Entry 9GFX (X-ray diffraction, 1.35 A resolution); this record covers chain A.

# Chain A
Protein: Carbonic anhydrase 2
Source organism: Homo sapiens
Notes: EC 4.2.1.1
UniProt: P00918 (CAH2_HUMAN); the author numbering skips numbers that UniProt does not, so the offset changes along the chain: 1-125 = UniProt 1-125; 127-261 = UniProt 126-260
Amino-acid sequence (260 residues; numbered 1 to 261; 1 number in that range is skipped by the numbering (no residue carries it; nothing is unmodelled there); the number before each row is that of its first residue):
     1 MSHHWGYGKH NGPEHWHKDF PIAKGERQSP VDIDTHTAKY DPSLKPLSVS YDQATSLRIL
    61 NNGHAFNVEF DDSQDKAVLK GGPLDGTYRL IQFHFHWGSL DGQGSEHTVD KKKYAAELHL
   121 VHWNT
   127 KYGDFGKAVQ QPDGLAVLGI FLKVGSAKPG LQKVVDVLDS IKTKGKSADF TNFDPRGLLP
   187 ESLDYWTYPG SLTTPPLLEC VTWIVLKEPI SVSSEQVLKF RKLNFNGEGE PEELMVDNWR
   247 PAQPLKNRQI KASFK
Unresolved in the structure: 1-3
Metal / ion sites: Zn2+: H94, H96, H119 (together with A1IKR)
Residues lining bound ligands: A1IKR (tris(oxidanyl)-[(E)-2-phenylethenyl]boron): Q92, H94, H96, E106, H119, V121, F131, V143, S197, L198, T199, T200, P201, P202, W209
UniProt features mapped onto this chain:
  - active site: H64 (Proton donor/acceptor)
  - binding site (Zn(2+)): H94, H96, H119
  - binding site (substrate): T199, T200
  - site: Y7 (Fine-tunes the proton-transfer properties of H-64), N62 (Fine-tunes the proton-transfer properties of H-64), N67 (Fine-tunes the proton-transfer properties of H-64), Q92 (Involved in the binding of some activators, including histamine and L-histidine)
  - modified residue: S2 (N-acetylserine), S166 (Phosphoserine), S173 (Phosphoserine)
Reported in the primary citation:
  - binding site for A1IKR: T199

# In short
Bound to chain A: compound A1IKR. H94, H96 and H119 form the Zn2+ site. UniProt lists active-site residue H64,
3 Zn2+-binding residues and substrate-binding residues T199 and T200. From the paper: a binding site for A1IKR
at T199.
Chain A is Carbonic anhydrase 2 (Homo sapiens); the structure, Huma Carbonic anhydrase II in complex with
trans-2-phenylvinylboronic acid, was determined by X-ray diffraction, deposited together with 9GFV and 9GFW.
